6RDT - chains V and Y of the 31 polymer chains in the assembly; structure by electron microscopy, 3.40 A resolution.

== Chain V ==
Protein: ATP synthase subunit alpha
Organism: Polytomella sp. Pringsheim 198.80
UniProtKB: A0ZW40 (A0ZW40_9CHLO); residues 1-562 here = UniProt positions 1-562
Amino-acid sequence (562 residues; row label = number of the first residue in the row):
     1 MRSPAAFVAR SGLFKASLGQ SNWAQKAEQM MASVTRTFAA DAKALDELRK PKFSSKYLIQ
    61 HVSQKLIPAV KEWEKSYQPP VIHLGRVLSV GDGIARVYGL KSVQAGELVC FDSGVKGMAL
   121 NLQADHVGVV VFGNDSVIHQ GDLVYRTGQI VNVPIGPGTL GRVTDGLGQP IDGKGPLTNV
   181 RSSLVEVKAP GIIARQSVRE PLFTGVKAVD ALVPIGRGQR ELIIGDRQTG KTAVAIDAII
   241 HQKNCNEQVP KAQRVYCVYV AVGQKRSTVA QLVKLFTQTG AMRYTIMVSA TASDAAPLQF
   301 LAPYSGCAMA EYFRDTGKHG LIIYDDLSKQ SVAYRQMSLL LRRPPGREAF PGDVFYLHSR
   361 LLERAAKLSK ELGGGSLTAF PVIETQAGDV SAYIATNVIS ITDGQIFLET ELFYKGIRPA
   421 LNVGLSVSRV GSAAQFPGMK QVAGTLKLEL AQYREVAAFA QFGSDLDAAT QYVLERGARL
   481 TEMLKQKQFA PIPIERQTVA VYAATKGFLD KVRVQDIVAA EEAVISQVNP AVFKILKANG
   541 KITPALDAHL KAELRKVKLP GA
Disordered / not traced: 1-42
Sequence notes: conflict Arg-266 (Lys in A0ZW40)
Metal / ion sites: Mg2+: Thr-232 (together with ATP)
Small-molecule neighbours: ATP (adenosine-5'-triphosphate): Asp-226, Arg-227, Gln-228, Thr-229, Gly-230, Lys-231, Thr-232, Ala-233, Phe-413, Arg-418, Pro-419, Gln-486, Lys-487, Gln-488

== Chain Y ==
Protein: ATP synthase subunit beta
Organism: Polytomella sp. Pringsheim 198.80
Notes: EC 7.1.2.2
UniProtKB: A0ZW41 (A0ZW41_9CHLO); residues 1-574 here = UniProt positions 1-574
Amino-acid sequence (574 residues; row label = number of the first residue in the row):
     1 MALRYAAGLA KNVVQRQGAS LNIARAFAAE PAPAIDAGYV SQVIGPVVDV RFDGELPSIL
    61 SSLEVEGHSV RLVLEVAQHM GDNTVRCIAM DSTDGLVRGQ KVVDTGSPIK VPVGRGTLGR
   121 IMNVIGEPVD EQGPIDAADI WSIHREAPEF TEQSTEQEIL VTGIKVVDLL APYQRGGKIG
   181 LFGGAGVGKT VLIMELINNV AKAHGGFSVF AGVGERTREG NDLYREMIES GVIKLGAERG
   241 NSKCTLVYGQ MNEPPGARAR VALTGLTVAE YFRDIEGQDV LLFVDNIFRF TQANSEVSAL
   301 LGRIPSAVGY QPTLATDLGG LQERITTTTK GSITSVQAVY VPADDLTDPA PATTFAHLDA
   361 TTVLSRSIAE LGIYPAVDPL DSTSRMLNPN VIGAEHYNVA RGVQKVLQDY KNLQDIIAIL
   421 GMDELSEEDK LTVARARKIQ RFLSQPFQVA EVFTGTPGKY VDLADTISGF QGVLTGKYDD
   481 LPEMAFYMVG DIKEVKEKAD KMAKDIASRK EADNKKVSEE LKDIPSLDKL VSEIKEVVIE
   541 EDDGLEEDFK AEALSSETVV LNEEGKSVPL PKKN
Disordered / not traced: 1-35, 557-574
Sequence notes: conflict Ala-350 (Gly in A0ZW41), Leu-387 (Arg in A0ZW41)
Metal / ion sites: Mg2+: Thr-190 (together with ADP)
Small-molecule neighbours:
  - ADP (adenosine-5'-diphosphate): Gly-184, Ala-185, Gly-186, Val-187, Gly-188, Lys-189, Thr-190, Val-191, Arg-216, Tyr-374, Pro-375, Phe-447, Ala-450, Phe-453, Thr-454
  - ATP (adenosine-5'-triphosphate): Ser-384, Arg-385, Leu-387, Asn-388, Tyr-397

== Interface between chain V and chain Y ==
Pairs across the interface (89):
  Leu-88(V) with Gly-81(Y)
  Ser-89(V) with His-79(Y); Met-80(Y), hydrogen bond (side chain-backbone)
  Val-90(V) with Ile-59(Y), hydrophobic; Gln-78(Y); His-79(Y), hydrogen bond (backbone-backbone)
  Gly-91(V) with Ile-59(Y); Gln-78(Y)
  Asp-92(V) with Gln-78(Y); Arg-303(Y), salt bridge
  Asp-135(V) with Ile-59(Y)
  Ser-136(V) with Ser-58(Y); Ile-59(Y); Leu-60(Y)
  His-139(V) with Leu-56(Y); Ser-58(Y); His-79(Y)
  Gln-140(V) with Leu-56(Y); His-79(Y), hydrogen bond (backbone-side chain); Gly-81(Y), hydrogen bond (side chain-backbone); Asn-83(Y), hydrogen bond (side chain-backbone)
  Ile-171(V) with Phe-150(Y); Thr-151(Y)
  Arg-227(V) with Leu-346(Y); Phe-355(Y); Asp-381(Y), salt bridge
  Gln-228(V) with Thr-383(Y)
  Lys-265(V) with Lys-178(Y); Glu-323(Y); His-357(Y), hydrogen bond (side chain-backbone); Leu-358(Y); Asp-359(Y), salt bridge
  Arg-266(V) with Ala-147(Y); Glu-149(Y); Phe-150(Y); Gln-153(Y); Glu-323(Y), hydrogen bond (backbone-side chain)
  Ser-267(V) with Gln-153(Y), hydrogen bond; Thr-326(Y)
  Thr-268(V) with Arg-385(Y)
  Val-269(V) with Phe-150(Y), hydrophobic
  Ala-270(V) with Phe-150(Y); Thr-155(Y)
  Gln-271(V) with Thr-155(Y); Gln-157(Y), hydrogen bond
  Val-273(V) with Phe-150(Y), hydrophobic
  Lys-274(V) with Thr-155(Y)
  Ala-292(V) with Gly-319(Y); Glu-323(Y); His-357(Y)
  Ser-293(V) with Ala-147(Y); Glu-323(Y)
  Asp-294(V) with Thr-316(Y)
  Lys-329(V) with Ala-356(Y)
  Arg-335(V) with Ser-306(Y); Ala-307(Y)
  Gln-336(V) with Pro-312(Y); Thr-313(Y); Thr-316(Y), hydrogen bond
  Leu-339(V) with Ile-304(Y); Pro-305(Y); Ser-306(Y); Pro-312(Y), hydrophobic
  Leu-340(V) with Thr-313(Y)
  Arg-342(V) with Gly-302(Y)
  Arg-343(V) with Ile-304(Y)
  Glu-348(V) with Ala-307(Y)
  Ala-349(V) with Ser-306(Y); Ala-307(Y)
  Gln-386(V) with Thr-347(Y)
  Ala-387(V) with Thr-347(Y)
  Tyr-414(V) with Leu-380(Y), hydrogen bond (side chain-backbone); Asp-381(Y); Gln-404(Y); Lys-405(Y); Gln-408(Y)
  Lys-415(V) with Lys-405(Y), hydrogen bond (backbone-side chain); Gln-408(Y); Asn-412(Y)
  Gly-416(V) with Arg-401(Y)
  Arg-418(V) with Arg-401(Y); Gln-404(Y), hydrogen bond
  Gln-461(V) with Leu-413(Y); Ile-416(Y); Glu-424(Y); Asp-429(Y)
  Phe-462(V) with Ile-416(Y), hydrophobic; Glu-424(Y)
  Ser-464(V) with Ser-426(Y)
Interface residues without a listed pair, chain V (53 interface residues in all): Ile-138, Val-163, Asp-172, Gln-264, Ala-296, Val-332, Pro-345, Glu-384, Glu-411, Ala-458, Gln-488
Interface residues without a listed pair, chain Y (65 interface residues in all): Pro-57, Ala-77, Asp-82, Thr-84, Pro-148, Glu-156, Ala-315, Gly-320, Ala-352, Thr-361, Val-363, Asn-388, Tyr-397, Leu-420, Leu-425

== In short ==
The interface between chain V and chain Y involves 53 residues on one side and 65 on the other, with 13
hydrogen bonds and 3 salt bridges. Polar contacts include Asp-92(V)/Arg-303(Y), Arg-227(V)/Asp-381(Y) and
Lys-265(V)/Asp-359(Y). ATP is bound between chain V and chain Y.
Here chain V is ATP synthase subunit alpha and chain Y is ATP synthase subunit beta, both from Polytomella sp.
Pringsheim 198.80. Entry 6RDT (Cryo-EM structure of Polytomella F-ATP synthase, Rotary substate 1E, composite
map) was determined by electron microscopy, deposited together with 6RD4, 6RD5, 6RD6, 6RD7, 6RD8, 6RD9 and 46
further entries.
